PDB entry 3IQX | X-ray diffraction, 3.50 A resolution | chains A and B

# Chain A (and B)
Protein: Tail-anchored protein targeting factor Get3
From: Chaetomium thermophilum
Notes: chain B of this document is another copy of the same molecule, construct and numbering; everything in this record applies to it too
Sequence (334 residues; row label = number of the first residue in the row):
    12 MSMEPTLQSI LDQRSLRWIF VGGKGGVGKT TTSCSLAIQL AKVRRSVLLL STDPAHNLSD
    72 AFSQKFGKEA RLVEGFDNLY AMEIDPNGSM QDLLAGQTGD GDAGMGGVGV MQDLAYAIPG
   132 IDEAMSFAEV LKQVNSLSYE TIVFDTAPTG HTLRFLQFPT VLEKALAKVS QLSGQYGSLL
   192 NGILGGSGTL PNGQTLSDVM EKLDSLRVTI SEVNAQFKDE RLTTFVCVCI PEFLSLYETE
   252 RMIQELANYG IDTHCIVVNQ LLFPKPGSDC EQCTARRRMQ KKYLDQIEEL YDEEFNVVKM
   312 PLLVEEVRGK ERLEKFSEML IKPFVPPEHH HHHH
Not modelled in the structure: 12, 98-127, 174-208, 339-345 (chain B: 12, 98-131, 175-210, 338-345)
Metal / ion sites: Mg2+: Thr41 (together with ADP); Zn2+: Cys281, Cys284 (shared with Cys281(B), Cys284(B) of chain B)
Small-molecule neighbours:
  - ADP (adenosine-5'-diphosphate): Lys35, Gly36, Gly37, Val38, Gly39, Lys40, Thr41, Thr42, Asn270, Gln271, Pro312, Leu313, Leu314, Glu316, Glu317, Val318, Phe327
  - ADP: Lys35, Glu243, Leu245
Reported in the primary citation:
  - Zn2+ coordination: Cys281, Cys284
  - self-association interface (contacts with another copy of this molecule); pairs are residue here / residue on that copy: Gly36-Gly36
  - binding site for ADP: Gly37, Gly39, Lys40, Thr41, Thr42
  - catalytic residues: Asp64 (citing earlier work)

# Chain A / chain B interface
Pairs across the interface (38):
  Gly36(A) with Gly36(B); Gly37(B)
  Gly37(A) with Gly36(B)
  Asn68(A) with Leu245(B)
  Asp71(A) with Leu245(B)
  Glu134(A) with Glu134(B)
  His162(A) with His162(B)
  Glu243(A) with Glu317(B)
  Phe244(A) with Glu317(B), hydrogen bond (backbone-side chain); Arg319(B)
  Leu245(A) with Asn68(B); Asp71(B)
  Leu273(A) with Gln283(B)
  Phe274(A) with Gln283(B), hydrogen bond (backbone-side chain)
  Lys276(A) with Glu282(B); Gln283(B)
  Cys281(A) with Cys281(B), hydrogen bond; Cys284(B), hydrophobic
  Glu282(A) with Lys276(B)
  Gln283(A) with Leu273(B); Phe274(B), hydrogen bond (side chain-backbone); Lys276(B)
  Cys284(A) with Cys281(B), hydrophobic; Cys284(B), hydrophobic
  Ala286(A) with Val315(B), hydrophobic
  Arg287(A) with Arg287(B); Leu313(B)
  Met290(A) with Val315(B); Glu316(B)
  Tyr294(A) with Glu317(B), hydrogen bond
  Leu313(A) with Arg287(B)
  Val315(A) with Ala286(B), hydrophobic; Met290(B)
  Glu316(A) with Met290(B)
  Glu317(A) with Glu243(B); Phe244(B), hydrogen bond (side chain-backbone); Tyr294(B), hydrogen bond
  Arg319(A) with Phe244(B)
Other interface residues (no listed pair), chain A (30 interface residues in all): Lys35, Pro130, Pro242, Pro275, Ser279
Other interface residues (no listed pair), chain B (28 interface residues in all): Lys35, Pro242, Pro275

# Overview
30 residues of chain A and 28 residues of chain B are in contact; the contacts include 7 hydrogen bonds. Among
the polar pairs are Phe244(A)-Glu317(B), Phe274(A)-Gln283(B) and Cys281(A)-Cys281(B). Bound to chain A: ADP.
The paper reports the catalytic residue Asp64(A); a binding site for ADP at Gly37(A), Gly39(A) and Lys40(A)
among others.
Chain A and chain B are both Tail-anchored protein targeting factor Get3 (Chaetomium thermophilum); the
structure, ADP complex of C.therm. Get3 in closed form, was determined by X-ray diffraction (same publication
as 3IQW).
